PDB entry 2BZ7 | X-ray diffraction, 1.76 A resolution | chain A

== Chain A ==
Molecule: Plastocyanin
Source organism: Dryopteris crassirhizoma
Reference sequence: Q7SIB8 (PLAS_DRYCA); numbering as in UniProt (aligned over 1-102)
Sequence (102 residues; numbered 1 to 102; the number before each row is that of its first residue):
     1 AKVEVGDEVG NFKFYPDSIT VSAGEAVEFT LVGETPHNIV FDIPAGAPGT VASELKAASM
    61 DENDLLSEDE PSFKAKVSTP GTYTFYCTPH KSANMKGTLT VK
Differences from the reference sequence: engineered mutation Pro-36 (Gly in Q7SIB8)
Metal / ion sites: Cu ion: His-37, Cys-87, His-90
UniProt features mapped onto this chain:
  - binding site (Cu cation): His-37, Cys-87, His-90, Met-95
From the paper describing this entry:
  - Cu ion coordination: His-37, Cys-87, His-90, Met-95

== Overview ==
His-37, Cys-87 and His-90 form the Cu ion site. Curated annotation (UniProt) lists 4 Cu cation-binding
residues. From the paper: Cu ion coordination by His-37, Cys-87 and His-90 among others.
Chain A is Plastocyanin (Dryopteris crassirhizoma); the structure, Oxidized and reduced structures of a mutant
Plastocyanin of fern, was determined by X-ray diffraction together with 2BZC from the same study.
